PDB entry 2GB7 | X-ray diffraction, 1.70 A resolution | chains A and B of the 4 polymer chains in the assembly

== Chain A (and B) ==
Protein: R.Ecl18kI
Source organism: Enterobacter cloacae
Notes: chain B of this document is another copy of the same molecule, construct and numbering; everything in this record applies to it too
UniProt: O87963 (O87963_ENTCL); numbering as in UniProt (aligned over 1-305)
Amino-acid sequence (305 residues; numbered 1 to 305; the number before each row is that of its first residue):
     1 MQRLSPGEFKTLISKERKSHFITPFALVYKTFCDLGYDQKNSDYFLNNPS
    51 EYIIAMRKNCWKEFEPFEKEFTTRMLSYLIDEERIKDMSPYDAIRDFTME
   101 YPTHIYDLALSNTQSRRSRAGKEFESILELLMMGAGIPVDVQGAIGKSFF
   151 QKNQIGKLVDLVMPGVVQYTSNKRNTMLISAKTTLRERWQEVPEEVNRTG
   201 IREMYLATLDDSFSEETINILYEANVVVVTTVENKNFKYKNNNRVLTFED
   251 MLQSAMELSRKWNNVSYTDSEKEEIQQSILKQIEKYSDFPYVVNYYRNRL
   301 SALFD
Disordered / not traced: 1-2, 146-152, 303-305 (chain B: 1-2, 146-153)
Differences from the reference sequence: engineered mutation Q277 (Arg in O87963)
Reported in the primary citation:
  - binding site for DNA strand 1: R57, W61, Q114, R116, R117, R186, E187, R188
  - binding site for DNA strand 1: R119, K122
  - specificity-determining residues: Q114, R186, E187, R188
  - catalytic residues: D160 (proposed by the authors, not directly observed)
  - catalytic residues: E125, K182, E195

== How chain A and chain B interact ==
Contacting residue pairs - 72 pairs, chain A then chain B:
  K69(A) - P102(B)
  K69(A) - T103(B)
  T73(A) - R95(B)
  T73(A) - T98(B)  hydrogen bond (side chain-backbone)
  T73(A) - M99(B)
  L76(A) - T98(B)
  S77(A) - R95(B)  hydrogen bond
  I80(A) - Y91(B)  hydrophobic
  I80(A) - I94(B)  hydrophobic
  I80(A) - R95(B)
  E82(A) - Y91(B)
  I85(A) - P90(B)
  I85(A) - Y91(B)  hydrophobic
  I85(A) - I94(B)  hydrophobic
  M88(A) - P90(B)
  P90(A) - I85(B)  hydrophobic
  P90(A) - K86(B)
  P90(A) - M88(B)
  P90(A) - A93(B)
  Y91(A) - I80(B)  hydrophobic
  Y91(A) - E82(B)
  A93(A) - P90(B)  hydrophobic
  A93(A) - I94(B)
  I94(A) - I80(B)  hydrophobic
  I94(A) - I85(B)  hydrophobic
  I94(A) - A93(B)
  I94(A) - I94(B)
  I94(A) - F97(B)  hydrophobic
  R95(A) - T73(B)
  R95(A) - S77(B)
  R95(A) - I80(B)
  F97(A) - I94(B)  hydrophobic
  T98(A) - T73(B)  hydrogen bond (backbone-side chain)
  T98(A) - L76(B)
  T98(A) - S77(B)
  T98(A) - F97(B)
  M99(A) - T73(B)
  P102(A) - K69(B)
  P102(A) - T73(B)
  T103(A) - K69(B)
  I105(A) - I105(B)  hydrophobic
  Y106(A) - A109(B)
  Y106(A) - N112(B)
  Y106(A) - T113(B)  hydrogen bond
  Y106(A) - R116(B)
  A109(A) - Y106(B)
  A109(A) - A109(B)  hydrophobic
  L110(A) - T113(B)
  L110(A) - R117(B)
  T113(A) - Y106(B)  hydrogen bond
  T113(A) - L110(B)
  Q114(A) - R117(B)  hydrogen bond
  R116(A) - Y106(B)
  R117(A) - L110(B)
  R117(A) - Q114(B)  hydrogen bond
  R117(A) - R117(B)
  E187(A) - E191(B)
  R188(A) - E191(B)
  Q190(A) - Q190(B)
  Q190(A) - E191(B)
  Q190(A) - E194(B)
  E191(A) - E187(B)
  E191(A) - R188(B)
  E191(A) - Q190(B)
  P193(A) - E194(B)
  E194(A) - W189(B)
  E194(A) - Q190(B)
  E194(A) - P193(B)
  E194(A) - I220(B)
  R198(A) - I220(B)
  I220(A) - E194(B)
  I220(A) - R198(B)
Other interface residues (no listed pair), chain A (39 interface residues in all): D87, N112, L158, W189, E195
Other interface residues (no listed pair), chain B (40 interface residues in all): T72, S89, E195

== In short ==
Chain A and chain B form an interface of 39 and 40 residues respectively, with 7 hydrogen bonds. Polar pairs
include T73(A)-T98(B), S77(A)-R95(B) and Y106(A)-T113(B). The paper reports catalytic residues D160(A),
E125(A) and K182(A) among others; a binding site for DNA strand 1 at R57(A), W61(A) and Q114(A) among others.
Both chains are R.Ecl18kI (Enterobacter cloacae). Entry 2GB7 (Metal-depleted Ecl18kI in complex with
uncleaved, modified DNA) was determined by X-ray diffraction (same publication as 2FQZ).
